Entry 9H9H (electron microscopy, 3.80 A resolution); this record covers chains A and C of the 26 polymer chains in the assembly.

Chain A:
Molecule: 16S RNA
From: Escherichia coli
Sequence (1542 nucleotides; each row starts with the number of its first residue):
     1 AAAUUGAAGA GUUUGAUCAU GGCUCAGAUU GAACGCUGGC GGCAGGCCUA ACACAUGCAA
    61 GUCGAACGGU AACAGGAAGA AGCUUGCUUC UUUGCUGACG AGUGGCGGAC GGGUGAGUAA
   121 UGUCUGGGAA ACUGCCUGAU GGAGGGGGAU AACUACUGGA AACGGUAGCU AAUACCGCAU
   181 AACGUCGCAA GACCAAAGAG GGGGACCUUC GGGCCUCUUG CCAUCGGAUG UGCCCAGAUG
   241 GGAUUAGCUA GUAGGUGGGG UAACGGCUCA CCUAGGCGAC GAUCCCUAGC UGGUCUGAGA
   301 GGAUGACCAG CCACACUGGA ACUGAGACAC GGUCCAGACU CCUACGGGAG GCAGCAGUGG
   361 GGAAUAUUGC ACAAUGGGCG CAAGCCUGAU GCAGCCAUGC CGCGUGUAUG AAGAAGGCCU
   421 UCGGGUUGUA AAGUACUUUC AGCGGGGAGG AAGGGAGUAA AGUUAAUACC UUUGCUCAUU
   481 GACGUUACCC GCAGAAGAAG CACCGGCUAA CUCCGUGCCA GCAGCCXCGG UAAUACGGAG
   541 GGUGCAAGCG UUAAUCGGAA UUACUGGGCG UAAAGCGCAC GCAGGCGGUU UGUUAAGUCA
   601 GAUGUGAAAU CCCCGGGCUC AACCUGGGAA CUGCAUCUGA UACUGGCAAG CUUGAGUCUC
   661 GUAGAGGGGG GUAGAAUUCC AGGUGUAGCG GUGAAAUGCG UAGAGAUCUG GAGGAAUACC
   721 GGUGGCGAAG GCGGCCCCCU GGACGAAGAC UGACGCUCAG GUGCGAAAGC GUGGGGAGCA
   781 AACAGGAUUA GAUACCCUGG UAGUCCACGC CGUAAACGAU GUCGACUUGG AGGUUGUGCC
   841 CUUGAGGCGU GGCUUCCGGA GCUAACGCGU UAAGUCGACC GCCUGGGGAG UACGGCCGCA
   901 AGGUUAAAAC UCAAAUGAAU UGACGGGGGC CCGCACAAGC GGUGGAGCAU GUGGUUUAAU
   961 UCGAUGXAAC GCGAAGAACC UUACCUGGUC UUGACAUCCA CGGAAGUUUU CAGAGAUGAG
  1021 AAUGUGCCUU CGGGAACCGU GAGACAGGUG CUGCAUGGCU GUCGUCAGCU CGUGUUGUGA
  1081 AAUGUUGGGU UAAGUCCCGC AACGAGCGCA ACCCUUAUCC UUUGUUGCCA GCGGUCCGGC
  1141 CGGGAACUCA AAGGAGACUG CCAGUGAUAA ACUGGAGGAA GGUGGGGAUG ACGUCAAGUC
  1201 AUCAUGGCCC UUACGACCAG GGCUACACAC GUGCUACAAU GGCGCAUACA AAGAGAAGCG
  1261 ACCUCGCGAG AGCAAGCGGA CCUCAUAAAG UGCGUCGUAG UCCGGAUUGG AGUCUGCAAC
  1321 UCGACUCCAU GAAGUCGGAA UCGCUAGUAA UCGUGGAUCA GAAUGCCACG GUGAAUACGU
  1381 UCCCGGGCCU UGUACACACC GCCCGUXACA CCAUGGGAGU GGGUUGCAAA AGAAGUAGGU
  1441 AGCUUAACCU UCGGGAGGGC GCUUACCACU UUGUGAUUCA UGACUGGGGU GAAGUCGUAA
  1501 CAAGGUAACC GUAGGGGAAC CUGCGGUUGG AUCACCUCCU UA
Unresolved in the structure: 1535-1542
Modified positions: PSU (pseudouridine-5'-monophosphate) at position 516, G7M (N7-methyl-guanosine-5'-monophosphate) at position 527, 2MG (2N-methylguanosine-5'-monophosphate) at position 966, 5MC (5-methylcytidine-5'-monophosphate) at position 967, 2MG (2N-methylguanosine-5'-monophosphate) at position 1207, 4OC (4n,o2'-methylcytidine-5'-monophosphate) at position 1402, 5MC (5-methylcytidine-5'-monophosphate) at position 1407, UR3 (3-methyluridine-5'-monophoshate) at position 1498, 2MG (2N-methylguanosine-5'-monophosphate) at position 1516, MA6 (6N-dimethyladenosine-5'-monophoshate) at position 1518, MA6 (6N-dimethyladenosine-5'-monophoshate) at position 1519
Bound ions: Mg2+ site 1 near G21 (its only coordinating residue here); Mg2+ site 2: C48, U114, G115; Mg2+ site 3 near A53 (its only coordinating residue here); Mg2+ site 4: A59, U387; Mg2+ site 5 near G100 (its only coordinating residue here); Mg2+ site 6: A109, G331; Mg2+ site 7: A116, G117, G289; K+ site 1: G145, A197; Mg2+ site 8 near U150 (its only coordinating residue here); Mg2+ site 9 near A171 (its only coordinating residue here); Mg2+ site 10: A174, C175; Mg2+ site 11: U180, A195; 69 more Mg2+ sites not listed; 1 more K+ sites not listed
Residues lining bound ligands: A1IC4 ((2S,3S)-2-[[(2S)-2-[[(2S,4S)-5-aminocarbonyloxy-4-oxidanyl-2-[[(2S,3R)-3-oxidanylpiperidin-2-yl]carbonylamino]pentanoyl]amino]-3-(1H-imidazol-4-yl)propanoyl]amino]-3-(2-chloranyl-1H-imidazol-4-yl)-3-oxidanyl-propanoic acid): U692, G693, U788, U789, G791, A792, A794, C795, U1506

Chain C:
Name: Small ribosomal subunit protein uS3
From: Escherichia coli
Reference sequence: P0A7V3 (RS3_ECOLI); residue numbers follow UniProt; this construct covers 1-233
Amino-acid sequence (233 residues; numbered 1 to 233; the number before each row is that of its first residue):
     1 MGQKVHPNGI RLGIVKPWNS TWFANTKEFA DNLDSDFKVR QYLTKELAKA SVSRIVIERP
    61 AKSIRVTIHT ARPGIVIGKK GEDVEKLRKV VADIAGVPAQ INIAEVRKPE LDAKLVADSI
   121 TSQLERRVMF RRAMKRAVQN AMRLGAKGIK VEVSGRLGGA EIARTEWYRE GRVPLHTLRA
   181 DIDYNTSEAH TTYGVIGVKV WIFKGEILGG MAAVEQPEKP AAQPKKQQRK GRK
Unresolved in the structure: 1, 213-233

Interface between chain A and chain C:
Contacting residue pairs (56):
  U421(A) - Arg127(C)  hydrogen bond to the base
  A532(A) - Tyr193(C)  base contact
  A1055(A) - Arg156(C)  hydrogen bond to the sugar
  A1055(A) - Glu161(C)  hydrogen bond to the sugar
  A1055(A) - Tyr193(C)  base contact
  U1056(A) - Gly155(C)  phosphate contact
  U1056(A) - Glu161(C)  phosphate contact
  U1056(A) - Ile162(C)  phosphate contact
  U1056(A) - Ala163(C)  hydrogen bond to the phosphate
  U1056(A) - Val195(C)  base contact
  G1057(A) - Ser154(C)  sugar contact
  G1057(A) - Gly155(C)  hydrogen bond to the phosphate
  G1057(A) - Glu188(C)  sugar contact
  G1057(A) - Val195(C)  sugar contact
  G1057(A) - Gly197(C)  phosphate contact
  G1058(A) - Ser154(C)  phosphate contact
  G1058(A) - Lys199(C)  salt bridge to the phosphate
  C1059(A) - Lys199(C)  salt bridge to the phosphate
  U1060(A) - Gln3(C)  phosphate contact
  G1061(A) - Gln3(C)  hydrogen bond to the phosphate
  U1062(A) - Gly2(C)  hydrogen bond to the base
  G1106(A) - Arg172(C)  salt bridge to the phosphate
  C1107(A) - Arg169(C)  sugar contact
  C1107(A) - Arg172(C)  salt bridge to the phosphate
  C1107(A) - Val173(C)  hydrogen bond to the phosphate
  C1107(A) - Pro174(C)  phosphate contact
  C1107(A) - Leu175(C)  phosphate contact
  G1108(A) - Leu175(C)  phosphate contact
  G1108(A) - His176(C)  salt bridge to the phosphate
  C1109(A) - His176(C)  salt bridge to the phosphate
  A1110(A) - Thr177(C)  base contact
  A1111(A) - His176(C)  hydrogen bond to the base
  A1111(A) - Thr177(C)  hydrogen bond to the base
  C1112(A) - His176(C)  base contact
  C1112(A) - Thr177(C)  base contact
  C1112(A) - Leu178(C)  base contact
  C1112(A) - Arg179(C)  hydrogen bond to the base
  C1113(A) - Ile14(C)  sugar contact
  U1189(A) - Val5(C)  phosphate contact
  U1189(A) - His176(C)  sugar contact
  G1190(A) - Gln3(C)  hydrogen bond to the sugar
  G1190(A) - Lys4(C)  phosphate contact
  G1190(A) - Val5(C)  hydrogen bond to the phosphate
  G1190(A) - His176(C)  sugar contact
  A1191(A) - Gln3(C)  phosphate contact
  A1191(A) - Lys4(C)  salt bridge to the phosphate
  C1192(A) - Lys4(C)  salt bridge to the phosphate
  G1193(A) - Gly2(C)  hydrogen bond to the base
  G1193(A) - Trp167(C)  hydrogen bond to the phosphate
  U1205(A) - His190(C)  phosphate contact
  U1205(A) - Gly194(C)  sugar contact
  G1206(A) - His190(C)  salt bridge to the phosphate
  G1206(A) - Thr192(C)  hydrogen bond to the sugar
  G1206(A) - Tyr193(C)  hydrogen bond to the sugar
  G1206(A) - Gly194(C)  sugar contact
  2MG_1207(A) - Thr192(C)  phosphate contact
Interface residues without a listed pair, chain A (28 interface residues in all): U1194, A1204
Interface residues without a listed pair, chain C (36 interface residues in all): Ile10, Glu152, Gly159, Ala160, Thr165, Thr191

Summary:
Chain A and chain C form an interface of 28 and 36 residues respectively, with 17 hydrogen bonds and 9 salt
bridges. Polar contacts include U421(A)-Arg127(C), U1062(A)-Gly2(C) and A1111(A)-His176(C). Bound to chain A:
compound A1IC4. C48(A), U114(A) and G115(A) form the Mg2+ site 2.
Chain A is 16S RNA and chain C is Small ribosomal subunit protein uS3, both from Escherichia coli; the
structure, Complex 1 30S-IF1-IF2-IF3-GE81112, was determined by electron microscopy together with 9H8G, 9H9I,
9H9J, 9H9K, 9H9L, 9H9M and 9H9N from the same study.
